5KVI - chain A; structure by X-ray diffraction, 2.00 A resolution.

[Chain A]
Name: Apoptosis-inducing factor 1, mitochondrial
Organism: Homo sapiens
Notes: EC 1.1.1.-
UniProt: O95831 (AIFM1_HUMAN); numbering as in UniProt (aligned over 78-613)
Amino-acid sequence (543 residues; row label = number of the first residue in the row):
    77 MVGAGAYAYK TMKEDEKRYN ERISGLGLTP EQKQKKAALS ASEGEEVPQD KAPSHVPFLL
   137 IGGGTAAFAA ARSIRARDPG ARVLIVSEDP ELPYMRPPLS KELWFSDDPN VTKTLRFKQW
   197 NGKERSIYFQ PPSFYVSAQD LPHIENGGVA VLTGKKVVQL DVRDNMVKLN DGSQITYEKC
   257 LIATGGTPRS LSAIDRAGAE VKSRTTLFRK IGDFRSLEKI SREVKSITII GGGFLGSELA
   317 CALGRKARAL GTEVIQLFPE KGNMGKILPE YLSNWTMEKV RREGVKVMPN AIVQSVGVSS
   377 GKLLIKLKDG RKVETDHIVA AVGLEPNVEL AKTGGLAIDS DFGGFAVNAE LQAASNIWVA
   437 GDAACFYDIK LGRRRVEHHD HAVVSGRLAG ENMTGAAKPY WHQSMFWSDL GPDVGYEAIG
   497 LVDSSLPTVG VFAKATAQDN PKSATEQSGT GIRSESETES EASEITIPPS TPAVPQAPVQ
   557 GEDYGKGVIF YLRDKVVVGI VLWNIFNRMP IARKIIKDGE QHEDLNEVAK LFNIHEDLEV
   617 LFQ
Not modelled in the structure: 77-128, 545-556
Differences from the reference sequence: initiating methionine (77); engineered mutation Ala413 (Glu in O95831), Ala422 (Arg in O95831), Ala430 (Arg in O95831); expression tag (614-619)
Small-molecule neighbours: FAD (flavin-adenine dinucleotide): Ile137, Gly138, Gly139, Gly140, Thr141, Ala142, Ala143, Val162, Ser163, Glu164, Asp165, Arg172, Pro173, Leu175, Ser176, Lys177, Lys231, Lys232, Val233, Ala259, Thr260, Gly261, Phe284, Arg285, Lys286, Leu311, Glu314, Asn403, Glu405, Leu406, Ala436, Gly437, Asp438, Glu453, His454, His455, Asp456, Ala458, Met481, Phe482, Trp483, Ser484
Curated features (UniProtKB/Swiss-Prot):
  - motif: Lys446 to Arg451 (Nuclear localization signal)
  - binding site (FAD): Gly138 to Ala142, Glu164, Asp165, Arg172, Lys177, Val233, Arg285, Asp438, His454, His455, Trp483
  - binding site (NAD(+)): Trp196, Gly308 to Leu311, Glu336, Lys342, Gly399, Glu453, His454, Trp483, Glu493, Asn583
  - modified residue: Thr105 (Phosphothreonine), Lys109 (N6-succinyllysine), Ser116 (Phosphoserine), Ser118 (Phosphoserine), Ser268 (Phosphoserine), Ser292 (Phosphoserine), Ser371 (Phosphoserine), Lys388 (N6-acetyllysine), Thr521 (Phosphothreonine), Ser524 (Phosphoserine), Ser530 (Phosphoserine), Lys593 (N6-acetyllysine)
  - cross-link: Lys255 (Glycyl lysine isopeptide (Lys-Gly) (interchain with G-Cter in ubiquitin))
  - natural variant: Arg201 (deletion: In COXPD6), Gln235 (Q235H: In SEMDHL), Asp237 (D237G: In SEMDHL; D237V: In SEMDHL), Val243 (V243L: In COXPD6), Thr260 (T260A: In DFNX5), Gly262 (G262S: Found in patient with mitochondrial encephalomyopathy with moderate clinical severity and slow progressive course despite early onset as well as and cerebellar involvement), Gly308 (G308E: In COXPD6), Gly338 (G338E: In COXPD6), Leu344 (L344F: In DFNX5; uncertain significance), Gly360 (G360R: In DFNX5; uncertain significance), Arg451 (R451Q: In DFNX5), Ala472 (A472V: In DFNX5; uncertain significance), 4 further natural variant entries in UniProt
  - mutagenesis: Trp196 (W196A: Increases protein dimerization at lower NADH levels), Tyr443 to Ile445 (Disrupts dimerization. Disrupts dimerization; when associated with A-477), His454 (H454A: Allows dimerization in absence of NADH), Trp477 (W477A: Disrupts dimerization; when associated with A-443--445-A), Ser480 (S480A: Allows dimerization in absence of NADH), Asp485 (D485A: Increases protein dimerization at lower NADH levels), Arg529 (R529A: Increases protein dimerization at lower NADH levels), Glu531 (E531A: Increases protein dimerization at lower NADH levels), Glu533 (E533A: Increases protein dimerization at lower NADH levels), Glu535 (E535A: Increases protein dimerization at lower NADH levels)
Reported in the primary citation:
  - mutagenesis - E413A/R422A/R430A: decreased binding to NADH
  - contacts within the chain: His454-Ser480 (hydrogen bond)
  - contacts within the chain: Arg201-Glu531 (salt bridge), Arg463-Glu535 (salt bridge) (from molecular simulation)
  - allosteric site: Lys177, Trp483, Arg529 (from molecular simulation)
  - allosteric site: His454, Ser480
  - mutagenesis - H454A, S480A: increased binding to Apoptosis-inducing factor 1, mitochondrial (chain A)
  - mutagenesis - Y443A/I445A, Y443A/I445A/W477A: decreased binding to Apoptosis-inducing factor 1, mitochondrial (chain A)

[Overview]
Ligands of chain A: flavin-adenine dinucleotide. UniProt lists 15 FAD-binding residues, 13 NAD+-binding
residues and 12 mutagenesis sites. From the paper: H454A and S480A increase binding to Apoptosis-inducing
factor 1, mitochondrial (chain A); an allosteric site at Lys177, Trp483 and Arg529 among others; 5
substitutions were tested in all.
Chain A is Apoptosis-inducing factor 1, mitochondrial (Homo sapiens); the structure, Crystal structure of
monomeric human apoptosis-inducing factor with E413A/R422A/R430A mutations, was determined by X-ray
diffraction, deposited together with 5KVH.
